6AHR - chains B and G of the 12 polymer chains in the assembly; structure by electron microscopy, 3.92 A resolution.

Chain B:
Name: Ribonucleases P/MRP protein subunit POP1
From: Homo sapiens
Notes: EC 3.1.26.5
UniProt: Q99575 (POP1_HUMAN); residues 1-1024 here = UniProt positions 1-1024
Sequence (1024 residues; numbered 1 to 1024; the number before each row is that of its first residue):
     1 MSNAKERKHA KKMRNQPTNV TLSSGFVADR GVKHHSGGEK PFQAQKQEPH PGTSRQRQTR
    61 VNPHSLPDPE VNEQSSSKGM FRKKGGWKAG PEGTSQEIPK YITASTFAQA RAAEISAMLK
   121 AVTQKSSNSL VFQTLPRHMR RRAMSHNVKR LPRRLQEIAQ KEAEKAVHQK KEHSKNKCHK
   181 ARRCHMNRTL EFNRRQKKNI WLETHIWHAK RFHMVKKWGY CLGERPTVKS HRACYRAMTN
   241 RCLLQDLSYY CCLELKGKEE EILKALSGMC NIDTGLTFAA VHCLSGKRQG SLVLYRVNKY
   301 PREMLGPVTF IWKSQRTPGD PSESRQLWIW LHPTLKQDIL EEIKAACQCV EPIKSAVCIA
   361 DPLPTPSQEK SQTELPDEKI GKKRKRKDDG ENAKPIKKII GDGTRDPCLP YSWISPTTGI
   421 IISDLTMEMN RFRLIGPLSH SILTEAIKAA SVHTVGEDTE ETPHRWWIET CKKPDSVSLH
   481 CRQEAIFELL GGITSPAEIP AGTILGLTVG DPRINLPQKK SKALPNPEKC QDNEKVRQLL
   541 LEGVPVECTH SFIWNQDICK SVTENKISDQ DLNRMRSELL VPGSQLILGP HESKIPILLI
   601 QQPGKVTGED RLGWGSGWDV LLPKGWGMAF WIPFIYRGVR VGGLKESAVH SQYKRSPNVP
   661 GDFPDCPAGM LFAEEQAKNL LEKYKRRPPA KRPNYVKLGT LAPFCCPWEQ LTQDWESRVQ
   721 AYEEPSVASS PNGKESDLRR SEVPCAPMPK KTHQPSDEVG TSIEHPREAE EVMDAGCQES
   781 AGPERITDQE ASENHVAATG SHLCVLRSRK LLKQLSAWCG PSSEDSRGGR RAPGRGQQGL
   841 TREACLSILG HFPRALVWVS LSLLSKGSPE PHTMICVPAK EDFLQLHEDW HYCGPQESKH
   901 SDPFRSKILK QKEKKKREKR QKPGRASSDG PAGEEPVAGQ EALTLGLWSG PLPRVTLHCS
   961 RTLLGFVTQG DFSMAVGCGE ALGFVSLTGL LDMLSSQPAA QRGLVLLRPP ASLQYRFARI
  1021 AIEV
Not modelled in the structure: 1-99, 167-180, 351-389, 723-800, 921-940
Curated features (UniProtKB/Swiss-Prot):
  - modified residue (Phosphoserine): S367, S584, S729, S730
  - natural variant: D511 (D511Y: In ANXD2), P582 (P582S: In ANXD2), G583 (G583E: In ANXD2), E675 (E675Q: In a breast cancer sample)

Chain G:
Name: Ribonuclease P protein subunit p20
From: Homo sapiens
Notes: EC 3.1.26.5
UniProt: O75817 (POP7_HUMAN); numbering as in UniProt (aligned over 1-140)
Sequence (140 residues; row label = number of the first residue in the row):
     1 MAENREPRGA VEAELDPVEY TLRKRLPSRL PRRPNDIYVN MKTDFKAQLA RCQKLLDGGA
    61 RGQNACSEIY IHGLGLAINR AINIALQLQA GSFGSLQVAA NTSTVELVDE LEPETDTREP
   121 LTRIRNNSAI HIRVFRVTPK
Not modelled in the structure: 1-8, 140
Curated features (UniProtKB/Swiss-Prot):
  - mutagenesis: N40 (N40Q: Strongly reduced interaction with RPP25)

Interface between chain B and chain G:
Contacting residue pairs (45):
  K120(B) - G59(G)
  K120(B) - A60(G)
  I272(B) - D116(G)
  G275(B) - E114(G)
  L276(B) - E114(G)
  T277(B) - D116(G)
  A280(B) - D116(G)
  V281(B) - D116(G)
  C283(B) - E119(G)
  L284(B) - E112(G)
  L284(B) - P120(G)  hydrophobic
  R288(B) - E110(G)  salt bridge
  R288(B) - E112(G)  salt bridge
  P437(B) - R25(G)  hydrogen bond (backbone-side chain)
  L438(B) - R25(G)
  L438(B) - S28(G)
  H440(B) - R25(G)
  S441(B) - R25(G)
  I493(B) - R25(G)  hydrogen bond (backbone-side chain)
  T494(B) - L22(G)
  T494(B) - K24(G)
  T494(B) - R25(G)  hydrogen bond (backbone-side chain)
  S495(B) - Y20(G)
  S495(B) - R25(G)
  A497(B) - Y20(G)
  E498(B) - Y20(G)
  E498(B) - L22(G)
  E498(B) - V108(G)
  I499(B) - E19(G)
  P500(B) - E19(G)
  P500(B) - E110(G)
  P525(B) - S28(G)
  N526(B) - R25(G)
  R537(B) - E106(G)  salt bridge
  L540(B) - L22(G)  hydrophobic
  L541(B) - T122(G)
  L541(B) - I124(G)  hydrophobic
  V606(B) - P17(G)  hydrophobic
  L612(B) - V18(G)
  L612(B) - E19(G)
  R809(B) - L15(G)
  R809(B) - E114(G)  salt bridge
  K810(B) - A13(G)
  K813(B) - E14(G)  hydrogen bond (side chain-backbone)
  K813(B) - L15(G)
Other interface residues (no listed pair), chain B (38 interface residues in all): T274, A501, E528, C530, E609, D610, G613
Other interface residues (no listed pair), chain G (28 interface residues in all): D16, T21, R29, K42, T115

In short:
38 residues of chain B and 28 residues of chain G are in contact; the contacts include 4 hydrogen bonds and 4
salt bridges. Polar pairs include R288(B)-E110(G), R288(B)-E112(G) and R537(B)-E106(G). Curated annotation
(UniProt) lists one mutagenesis site on chain G.
Chain B is Ribonucleases P/MRP protein subunit POP1 and chain G is Ribonuclease P protein subunit p20, both
from Homo sapiens; the structure, Cryo-EM structure of human Ribonuclease P, was determined by electron
microscopy together with 6AHU and 6AHV from the same study.
